Entry 8VX4 (electron microscopy, 3.70 A resolution); this record covers chains B and A of the 3 polymer chains in the assembly.

Chain B:
Molecule: 35-nt DNA strand
Sequence (35 nucleotides; numbered 1 to 35; the number before each row is that of its first residue):
     1 TTGAGCGGCC TCGGCAGCGG GATTCTGCGA GGCAT
Unresolved in the structure: 1-3, 34-35

Chain A:
Molecule: N-glycosylase/DNA lyase
Organism: Homo sapiens
Notes: EC 3.2.2.-, 4.2.99.18
UniProt: O15527 (OGG1_HUMAN); residues 2-345 here = UniProt positions 2-345
Amino-acid sequence (387 residues; each row starts with the number of its first residue; numbers below 1 keep their minus sign (Met-41 is residue -41)):
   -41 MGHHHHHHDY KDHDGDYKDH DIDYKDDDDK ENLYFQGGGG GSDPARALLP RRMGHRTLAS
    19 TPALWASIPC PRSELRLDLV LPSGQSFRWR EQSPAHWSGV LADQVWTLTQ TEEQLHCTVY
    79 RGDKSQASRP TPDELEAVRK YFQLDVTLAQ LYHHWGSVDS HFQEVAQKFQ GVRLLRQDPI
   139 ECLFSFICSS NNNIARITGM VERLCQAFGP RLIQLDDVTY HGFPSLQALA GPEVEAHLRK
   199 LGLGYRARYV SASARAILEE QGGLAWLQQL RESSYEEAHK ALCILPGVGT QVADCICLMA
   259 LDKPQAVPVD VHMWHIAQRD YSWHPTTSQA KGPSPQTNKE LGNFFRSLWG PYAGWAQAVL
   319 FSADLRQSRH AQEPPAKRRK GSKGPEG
Unresolved in the structure: -41 to 11, 80-82, 326-345
Differences from the reference sequence: expression tag (-41 to 1); engineered mutation Gln249 (Lys in O15527)
UniProt features mapped onto this chain:
  - binding site (DNA): Asn149, Arg154, Arg204, His270, Gln287
  - binding site (8-oxoguanine): Pro266, Asp268, Gln315, Phe319
  - natural variant: Gly12 (G12E: Found in a kidney cancer sample), Arg46 (R46Q: Found in a clear cell renal cell carcinoma sample), Ala85 (A85S: Found in a lung cancer sample), Arg131 (R131Q: Found in a lung cancer sample), Arg154 (R154H: Found in a gastric cancer sample), Ser232 (S232T: Found in a kidney cancer sample)
  - mutagenesis: Asp268 (D268E/Q: No effect on activity; D268N: Decreases activity about 65-fold)
From the paper describing this entry:
  - binding site for the 35-nt DNA strand: Asn149
  - binding site for the 35-nt DNA strand (chain B): Asn151
  - mutagenesis - K249Q: abolished catalytic activity (citing earlier work)

Chain B / chain A interface:
Contacting residue pairs (22):
  DC12(B) - Ser292(A)  phosphate contact
  DC12(B) - Pro293(A)  phosphate contact
  DC12(B) - Gln294(A)  phosphate contact
  DG13(B) - Ser286(A)  phosphate contact
  DG13(B) - Ala288(A)  sugar contact
  DG13(B) - Ser292(A)  sugar contact
  DG13(B) - Gln294(A)  phosphate contact
  DG13(B) - Thr295(A)  phosphate contact
  DG14(B) - Ala288(A)  phosphate contact
  DG14(B) - Gly290(A)  phosphate contact
  DG17(B) - Asn149(A)  hydrogen bond to the base
  DG17(B) - Tyr203(A)  hydrogen bond to the base
  DC18(B) - Asn149(A)  hydrogen bond to the base
  DC18(B) - Arg154(A)  hydrogen bond to the base
  DC18(B) - Arg197(A)  salt bridge to the phosphate
  DC18(B) - Gly202(A)  sugar contact
  DC18(B) - Tyr203(A)  phosphate contact
  DC18(B) - Arg204(A)  hydrogen bond to the base
  DG19(B) - Asn150(A)  hydrogen bond to the base
  DG19(B) - Asn151(A)  base contact
  DG19(B) - Arg154(A)  hydrogen bond to the base
  DG20(B) - Asn151(A)  base contact
Interface residues without a listed pair, chain B (8 interface residues in all): DC15
Interface residues without a listed pair, chain A (17 interface residues in all): Gln287, Pro291

Overview:
8 residues of chain B and 17 residues of chain A are in contact, with 7 hydrogen bonds and 1 salt bridge.
Polar contacts include DG17(B)-Asn149(A), DG17(B)-Tyr203(A) and DC18(B)-Asn149(A). From the paper: a binding
site for the 35-nt DNA strand at Asn149(A); K249Q of chain A abolishes catalytic activity.
Here chain B is a 35-nt DNA strand and chain A is N-glycosylase/DNA lyase (Homo sapiens). Entry 8VX4 (Human
OGG1 bound to a 35-bp DNA with an 8-oxoG in the middle) was determined by electron microscopy, deposited
together with 8VX5 and 8VX6.
